4Z5T - chains A and I of the 10 polymer chains in the assembly; structure by X-ray diffraction, 2.80 A resolution.

== Chain A ==
Molecule: Histone H3.3C
Source organism: Homo sapiens
UniProtKB: Q6NXT2 (H3C_HUMAN); residues 0-134 here correspond to UniProt positions 1-135 (UniProt number = residue number + 1)
Amino-acid sequence (138 residues; numbered -3 to 134; the number before each row is that of its first residue; numbers below 1 keep their minus sign (Gly-3 is residue -3)):
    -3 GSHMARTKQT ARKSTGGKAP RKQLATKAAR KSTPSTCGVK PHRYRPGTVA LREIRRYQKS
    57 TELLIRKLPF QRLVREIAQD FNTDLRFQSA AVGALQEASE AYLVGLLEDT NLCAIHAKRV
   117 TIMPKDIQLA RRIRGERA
Not modelled in the structure: -3 to 36, 134
Sequence notes: expression tag (-3 to -1)

== Chain I ==
Molecule: 146-nt DNA strand
Source organism: Homo sapiens
Sequence (146 nucleotides; numbered 1 to 146; the number before each row is that of its first residue):
     1 ATCAATATCC ACCTGCAGAT TCTACCAAAA GTGTATTTGG AAACTGCTCC ATCAAAAGGC
    61 ATGTTCAGCT GAATTCAGCT GAACATGCCT TTTGATGGAG CAGTTTCCAA ATACACTTTT
   121 GGTAGAATCT GCAGGTGGAT ATTGAT

== Interface between chain A and chain I ==
Residue-residue contacts (26; chain A residue first):
  His38(A) - DT143(I)  sugar contact
  Arg39(A) - DT65(I)  base contact
  Arg39(A) - DC66(I)  sugar contact
  Arg39(A) - DT143(I)  phosphate contact
  Arg39(A) - DG144(I)  phosphate contact
  Tyr40(A) - DT142(I)  phosphate contact
  Tyr40(A) - DT143(I)  phosphate contact
  Arg41(A) - DG68(I)  salt bridge to the phosphate
  Arg41(A) - DT143(I)  hydrogen bond to the phosphate
  Pro42(A) - DG68(I)  sugar contact
  Thr44(A) - DT142(I)  phosphate contact
  Thr44(A) - DT143(I)  hydrogen bond to the phosphate
  Arg62(A) - DG59(I)  phosphate contact
  Arg62(A) - DC60(I)  salt bridge to the phosphate
  Arg71(A) - DC50(I)  salt bridge to the phosphate
  Arg82(A) - DC49(I)  phosphate contact
  Arg82(A) - DC50(I)  phosphate contact
  Phe83(A) - DC49(I)  phosphate contact
  Phe83(A) - DC50(I)  hydrogen bond to the phosphate
  Gln84(A) - DC49(I)  phosphate contact
  Ser85(A) - DC49(I)  phosphate contact
  Arg115(A) - DT70(I)  phosphate contact
  Arg115(A) - DG71(I)  phosphate contact
  Val116(A) - DT70(I)  hydrogen bond to the phosphate
  Thr117(A) - DT70(I)  hydrogen bond to the phosphate
  Met119(A) - DG71(I)  phosphate contact
Also at the interface, not in a pair above, chain A (17 interface residues in all): Lys114
Also at the interface, not in a pair above, chain I (14 interface residues in all): DA67, DC69

== In short ==
17 residues of chain A and 14 residues of chain I are in contact; the contacts include 5 hydrogen bonds and 3
salt bridges. Polar contacts include Arg41(A)-DT143(I), Thr44(A)-DT143(I) and Phe83(A)-DC50(I).
Here chain A is Histone H3.3C and chain I is a 146-nt DNA strand, both from Homo sapiens. Entry 4Z5T (The
nucleosome containing human H3.5) was determined by X-ray diffraction.
